Entry 1FFO (X-ray diffraction, 2.65 A resolution); this record covers chains A and C of the 3 polymer chains in the assembly.

# Chain A
Molecule: H-2 class I histocompatibility antigen, D-B, alpha chain
Organism: Mus musculus
Notes: fragment: extracellular portion
UniProt: P01899 (HA11_MOUSE); residues 2-274 here correspond to UniProt positions 26-298 (UniProt number = residue number + 24)
Amino-acid sequence (273 residues; row label = number of the first residue in the row):
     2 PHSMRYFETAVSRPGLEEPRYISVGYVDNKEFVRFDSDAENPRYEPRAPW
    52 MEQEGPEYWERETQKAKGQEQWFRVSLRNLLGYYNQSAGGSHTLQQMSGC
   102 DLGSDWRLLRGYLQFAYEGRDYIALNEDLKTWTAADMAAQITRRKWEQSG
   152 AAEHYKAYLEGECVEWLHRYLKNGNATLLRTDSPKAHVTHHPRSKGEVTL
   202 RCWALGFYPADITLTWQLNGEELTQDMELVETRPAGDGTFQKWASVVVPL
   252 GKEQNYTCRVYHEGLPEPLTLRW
Disulfides: Cys101-Cys164, Cys203-Cys259

# Chain C
Molecule: Peptide with sequence ala-ala-val-tyr-asn-phe-ala-thr-met
Notes: fragment: gp33 peptide with substitution; engineered mutation(s): C9M/K1A
Amino-acid sequence (9 residues; each row starts with the number of its first residue):
     1 AAVYNFATM

# Chain A / chain C interface
Pairs across the interface - 45 pairs, chain A then chain C:
  Met5(A) with Ala1(C)
  Tyr7(A) with Ala1(C), hydrogen bond (side chain-backbone); Ala2(C), hydrophobic
  Tyr45(A) with Ala2(C)
  Glu63(A) with Ala1(C); Ala2(C), hydrogen bond (side chain-backbone)
  Lys66(A) with Ala1(C); Ala2(C), hydrogen bond (side chain-backbone); Tyr4(C)
  Gly69(A) with Tyr4(C)
  Gln70(A) with Val3(C); Tyr4(C); Asn5(C), hydrogen bond (side chain-backbone)
  Trp73(A) with Asn5(C); Phe6(C), hydrogen bond (side chain-backbone); Ala7(C), hydrogen bond (side chain-backbone); Thr8(C); Met9(C), hydrophobic
  Phe74(A) with Asn5(C)
  Ser77(A) with Thr8(C); Met9(C), hydrogen bond (side chain-backbone)
  Asn80(A) with Thr8(C); Met9(C), hydrogen bond (side chain-backbone)
  Tyr84(A) with Met9(C), hydrogen bond (side chain-backbone)
  Gln97(A) with Asn5(C), hydrogen bond
  Ser99(A) with Val3(C)
  Phe116(A) with Asn5(C); Met9(C), hydrophobic
  Tyr123(A) with Met9(C), hydrophobic
  Thr143(A) with Met9(C), hydrogen bond (side chain-backbone)
  Lys146(A) with Thr8(C), hydrogen bond; Met9(C), hydrogen bond (side chain-backbone)
  Trp147(A) with Ala7(C), hydrogen bond (side chain-backbone); Thr8(C), hydrogen bond (side chain-backbone); Met9(C), hydrophobic
  Ser150(A) with Ala7(C)
  His155(A) with Phe6(C)
  Tyr156(A) with Asn5(C); Phe6(C), hydrogen bond (side chain-backbone)
  Tyr159(A) with Ala1(C), hydrogen bond (side chain-backbone); Ala2(C); Val3(C), hydrophobic
  Glu163(A) with Ala1(C)
  Trp167(A) with Ala1(C), hydrophobic
  Tyr171(A) with Ala1(C), hydrogen bond (side chain-backbone)
Interface residues without a listed pair, chain A (32 interface residues in all): Tyr59, Gln65, Val76, Leu95, Ile124, Ala152

# In short
The interface between chain A and chain C involves 32 residues on one side and 9 on the other; the contacts
include 18 hydrogen bonds. Polar pairs include Tyr7(A)-Ala1(C), Glu63(A)-Ala2(C) and Lys66(A)-Ala2(C).
Here chain A is H-2 class I histocompatibility antigen, D-B, alpha chain (Mus musculus) and chain C is Peptide
with sequence ala-ala-val-tyr-asn-phe-ala-thr-met. Entry 1FFO (Crystal structure of murine class I H-2DB
complexed with synthetic peptide GP33 (C9M/K1A)) was determined by X-ray diffraction, deposited together with
1FFN and 1FFP.
